Entry 7TEA (X-ray diffraction, 2.35 A resolution); this record covers chains E and G of the 4 polymer chains in the assembly.

== Chain E ==
Name: Glutamine synthetase repressor
Source organism: Staphylococcus aureus
UniProt: Q53687 (Q53687_STAAU); residue numbers follow UniProt; this construct covers 1-83
Sequence (86 residues; row label = number of the first residue in the row; numbers below 1 keep their minus sign (Gly-2 is residue -2)):
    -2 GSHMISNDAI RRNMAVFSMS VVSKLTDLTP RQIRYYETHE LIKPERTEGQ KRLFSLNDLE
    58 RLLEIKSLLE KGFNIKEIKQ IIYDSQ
Disordered / not traced: -2 to 5
Sequence notes: expression tag (-2 to 0); conflict Glu74 (Gly in Q53687)
Ion coordination: Ca2+ near Arg43 (its only coordinating residue here)
From the paper describing this entry:
  - binding site for the 21-nt DNA strand: Arg28, Arg31, Tyr32, Lys48
  - specificity-determining residues: Arg28
  - mutagenesis - K48H (11.6 +/- 0.6 nM), K48R (8.0 +/- 0.6 nM): unchanged binding to the 21-nt DNA strand (chain G)

== Chain G ==
Molecule: 21-nt DNA strand
Sequence (21 nucleotides; each row starts with the number of its first residue; numbering starts at 0):
     0 CGTGTCAGAT AATCTGACAC G

== Interface between chain E and chain G ==
Contacting residue pairs (14):
  Ser15(E) with DT12(G), phosphate contact
  Met16(E) with DT12(G), phosphate contact; DC13(G), phosphate contact
  Ser17(E) with DT12(G), hydrogen bond to the phosphate
  Arg31(E) with DT12(G), sugar contact; DC13(G), salt bridge to the phosphate; DT14(G), base contact
  Arg43(E) with DC13(G), hydrogen bond to the phosphate; DT14(G), salt bridge to the phosphate
  Gln47(E) with DC13(G), sugar contact
  Lys48(E) with DT12(G), hydrogen bond to the base; DC13(G), hydrogen bond to the sugar
  Arg49(E) with DC13(G), salt bridge to the phosphate; DT14(G), salt bridge to the phosphate
Also at the interface, not in a pair above, chain E (9 interface residues in all): Arg28
Also at the interface, not in a pair above, chain G (6 interface residues in all): DA11, DA16, DC17

== Overview ==
9 residues of chain E face 6 of chain G across their interface, with 4 hydrogen bonds and 4 salt bridges.
Polar contacts include Lys48(E)-DT12(G), Lys48(E)-DC13(G) and Ser17(E)-DT12(G). The paper reports a binding
site for the 21-nt DNA strand at Arg28(E), Arg31(E) and Tyr32(E) among others; K48H and K48R of chain E leave
binding to the 21-nt DNA strand (chain G) unchanged.
Chain E is Glutamine synthetase repressor (Staphylococcus aureus) and chain G is a 21-nt DNA strand; the
structure, Crystal structure of S. aureus GlnR-DNA complex, was determined by X-ray diffraction, deposited
together with 7TEC, 7TF6, 7TF9, 7TFA, 7TFB and 7TFC.
